Entry 4B3K (X-ray diffraction, 2.60 A resolution); this record covers chain A.

== Chain A ==
Molecule: Beta-glucosidase
Source organism: Streptococcus pyogenes
Notes: EC 3.2.1.21, 3.2.1.86
UniProt: Q99YP9 (Q99YP9_STRP1); numbering as in UniProt (aligned over 2-480)
Chain sequence (479 residues; numbered 2 to 480; the number before each row is that of its first residue):
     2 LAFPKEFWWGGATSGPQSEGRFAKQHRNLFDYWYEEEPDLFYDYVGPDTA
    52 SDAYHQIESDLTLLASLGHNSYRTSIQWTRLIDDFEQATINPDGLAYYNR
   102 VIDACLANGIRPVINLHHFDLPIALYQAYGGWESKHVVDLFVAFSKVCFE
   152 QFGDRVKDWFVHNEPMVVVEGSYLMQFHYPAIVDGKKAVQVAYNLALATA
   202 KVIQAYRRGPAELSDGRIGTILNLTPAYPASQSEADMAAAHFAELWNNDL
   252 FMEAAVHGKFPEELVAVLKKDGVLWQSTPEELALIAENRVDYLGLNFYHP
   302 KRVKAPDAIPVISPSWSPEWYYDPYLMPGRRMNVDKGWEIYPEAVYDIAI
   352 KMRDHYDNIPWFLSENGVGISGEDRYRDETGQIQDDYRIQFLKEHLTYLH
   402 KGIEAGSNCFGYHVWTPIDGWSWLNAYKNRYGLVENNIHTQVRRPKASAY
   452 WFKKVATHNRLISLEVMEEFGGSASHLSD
Unresolved in the structure: 463-480
What the authors report for this chain:
  - catalytic residues: Glu165, Glu366
  - specificity-determining residues: Lys337

== Overview ==
The paper reports catalytic residues Glu165 and Glu366; the specificity determinant Lys337.
Chain A is Beta-glucosidase (Streptococcus pyogenes); the structure, Family 1 6-phospho-beta-D glycosidase
from Streptococcus pyogenes, was determined by X-ray diffraction (same publication as 4B3L).
